PDB entry 1HLV | X-ray diffraction, 2.50 A resolution | chains B and A of the 3 polymer chains in the assembly

# Chain B
Molecule: Cenp-b box DNA
Sequence (21 nucleotides; each row starts with the number of its first residue):
     1 GCCTTCGTTGGAAACGGGATT

# Chain A
Protein: Major centromere autoantigen B
From: Homo sapiens
Notes: fragment: dna binding domain
UniProt: P07199 (CENPB_HUMAN); numbering as in UniProt (aligned over 1-129)
Chain sequence (131 residues; numbered 1 to 131; the number before each row is that of its first residue):
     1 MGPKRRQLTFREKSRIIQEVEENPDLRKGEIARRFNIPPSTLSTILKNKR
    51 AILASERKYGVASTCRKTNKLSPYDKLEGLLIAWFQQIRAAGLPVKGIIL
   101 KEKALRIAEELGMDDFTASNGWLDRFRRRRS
Construct notes: cloning artifact (130-131)
UniProt features mapped onto this chain:
  - DNA-binding region (H-T-H motif): Lys28 to Asn48, Gly97 to Arg129
  - modified residue: Gly2 (N,N,N-trimethylglycine)
  - mutagenesis: Lys4 (K4Q: Abolishes N-terminal methylation)
Reported in the primary citation:
  - binding site for Cenp-b box DNA (chain B): Arg5, Pro39, Ser43, Asn120, Gly121, Arg125, Arg129
  - binding site for Cenp-b box DNA: Ser40, Lys70, Arg127

# Chain B / chain A interface
Contacting residue pairs (48; chain B residue first):
  DC2(B) with Arg27(A), hydrogen bond to the phosphate
  DC3(B) with Arg27(A), phosphate contact; Lys28(A), hydrogen bond to the phosphate; Gly29(A), hydrogen bond to the phosphate
  DT4(B) with Lys28(A), phosphate contact; Pro39(A), base contact; Ser43(A), hydrogen bond to the phosphate
  DT5(B) with Ser40(A), base contact; Ser43(A), base contact; Lys47(A), salt bridge to the phosphate
  DT8(B) with Arg5(A), base contact
  DT9(B) with Arg5(A), hydrogen bond to the base
  DG10(B) with Lys4(A), phosphate contact; Arg5(A), hydrogen bond to the sugar
  DG11(B) with Pro3(A), phosphate contact; Lys4(A), hydrogen bond to the phosphate; Arg5(A), hydrogen bond to the phosphate
  DA12(B) with Gln7(A), sugar contact; Lys67(A), phosphate contact; Thr68(A), phosphate contact
  DA13(B) with Arg66(A), salt bridge to the phosphate; Lys67(A), hydrogen bond to the phosphate; Thr68(A), hydrogen bond to the phosphate; Lys70(A), base contact
  DA14(B) with Arg66(A), salt bridge to the phosphate; Lys70(A), sugar contact; Leu71(A), sugar contact; Ser72(A), phosphate contact; Pro73(A), phosphate contact; Arg125(A), phosphate contact; Arg129(A), salt bridge to the phosphate
  DC15(B) with Ser72(A), hydrogen bond to the phosphate; Pro73(A), sugar contact; Tyr74(A), phosphate contact; Trp122(A), phosphate contact; Arg125(A), salt bridge to the phosphate; Arg129(A), salt bridge to the phosphate
  DG16(B) with Tyr74(A), hydrogen bond to the phosphate; Ser119(A), hydrogen bond to the phosphate; Gly121(A), base contact; Trp122(A), phosphate contact; Arg125(A), hydrogen bond to the base
  DG17(B) with Ser119(A), base contact; Asn120(A), base contact; Gly121(A), hydrogen bond to the base; Arg125(A), base contact
  DG18(B) with Asn120(A), hydrogen bond to the base
  DA19(B) with Asn120(A), base contact
Interface residues without a listed pair, chain B (17 interface residues in all): DC6
Interface residues without a listed pair, chain A (28 interface residues in all): Leu46, Asp115, Thr117

# In short
The interface between chain B and chain A involves 17 residues on one side and 28 on the other, with 16
hydrogen bonds and 6 salt bridges. Polar pairs include DT9(B)-Arg5(A), DG16(B)-Arg125(A) and
DG17(B)-Gly121(A). From the paper: a binding site for Cenp-b box DNA (chain B) at Arg5(A), Pro39(A) and
Ser43(A) among others; a binding site for Cenp-b box DNA at Ser40(A), Lys70(A) and Arg127(A).
Here chain B is Cenp-b box DNA and chain A is Major centromere autoantigen B (Homo sapiens). Entry 1HLV
(Crystal structure of cenp-B(1-129) complexed with the cenp-B box DNA) was determined by X-ray diffraction.
